PDB entry 7NGC | electron microscopy, 7.50 A resolution (low resolution: residue-level contacts below are approximate; hydrogen-bond / salt-bridge calls are withheld) | chains E and F of the 7 polymer chains in the assembly

Chain E (and F):
Name: Lon protease homolog, mitochondrial
Organism: Homo sapiens
Notes: EC 3.4.21.53; chain F of this document is another copy of the same molecule, construct and numbering; everything in this record applies to it too
UniProtKB: P36776 (LONM_HUMAN); residue numbers follow UniProt; this construct covers 123-948
Sequence (853 residues; numbered 107 to 959; the number before each row is that of its first residue):
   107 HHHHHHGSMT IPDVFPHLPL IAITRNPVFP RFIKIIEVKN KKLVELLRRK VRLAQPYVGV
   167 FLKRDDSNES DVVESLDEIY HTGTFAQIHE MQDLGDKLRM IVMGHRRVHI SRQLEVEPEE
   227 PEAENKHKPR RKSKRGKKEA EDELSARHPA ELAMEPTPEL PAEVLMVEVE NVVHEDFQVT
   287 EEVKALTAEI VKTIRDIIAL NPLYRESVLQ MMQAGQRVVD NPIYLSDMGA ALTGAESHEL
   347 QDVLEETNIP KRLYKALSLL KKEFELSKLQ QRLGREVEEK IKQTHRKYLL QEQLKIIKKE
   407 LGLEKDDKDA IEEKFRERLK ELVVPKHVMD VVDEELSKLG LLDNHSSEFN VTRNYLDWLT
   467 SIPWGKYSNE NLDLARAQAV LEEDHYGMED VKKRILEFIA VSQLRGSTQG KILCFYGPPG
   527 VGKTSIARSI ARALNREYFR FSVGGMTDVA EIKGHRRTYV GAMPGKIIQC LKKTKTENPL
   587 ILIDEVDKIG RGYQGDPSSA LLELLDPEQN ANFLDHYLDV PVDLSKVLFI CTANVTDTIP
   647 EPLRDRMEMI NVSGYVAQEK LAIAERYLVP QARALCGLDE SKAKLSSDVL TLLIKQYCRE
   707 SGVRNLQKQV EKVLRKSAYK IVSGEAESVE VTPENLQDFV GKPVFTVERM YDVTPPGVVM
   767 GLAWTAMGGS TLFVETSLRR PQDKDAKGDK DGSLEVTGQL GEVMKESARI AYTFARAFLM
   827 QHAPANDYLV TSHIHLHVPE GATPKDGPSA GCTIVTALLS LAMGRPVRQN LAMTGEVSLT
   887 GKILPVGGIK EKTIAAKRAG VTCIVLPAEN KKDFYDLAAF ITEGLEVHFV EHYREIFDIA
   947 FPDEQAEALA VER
Disordered / not traced: 107-122, 222-271, 949-959
Sequence notes: expression tag (107-122, 949-959)
Curated features (UniProtKB/Swiss-Prot):
  - active site: Ser855, Lys898
  - binding site (ATP): Gly523 to Thr530
  - natural variant: Glu476 (E476A: In CODASS), Ser631 (S631Y: In CODASS), Ala670 (A670V: In CODASS), Arg672 (R672C: In CODASS), Pro676 (P676S: In CODASS), Arg679 (R679H: In CODASS), Arg721 (R721G: In CODASS), Ala724 (A724V: In CODASS), Pro749 (P749S: In CODASS), Gly767 (G767E: In CODASS), Ile927 (deletion: In CODASS)
  - mutagenesis: Lys529 (K529R: Abolishes ATPase activity, and presumably ATP-driven protein unfolding, but does not block access to the proteolytic active site or prevent a substrate from binding to it), Trp770 (W770A: Has low basal, but normal stimulated ATPase activity, and retains peptidase activity; W770P: Has normal basal, but low stimulated ATPase activity, and abolishes peptidase activity), Ser855 (S855A: Lacks both ATPase and protease activity, but retains DNA binding activity), Thr880 (T880V: Enhances the basal, but not the stimulated ATPase activity), Gly893 (G893A: Has low basal, but normal stimulated ATPase activity, and retains peptidase activity; G893P: Has normal basal, but low stimulated ATPase activity, and abolishes peptidase activity), Gly894 (G894A/S: Enhances the basal, but not the stimulated ATPase activity, and retains peptidase activity; G894P: Enhances the basal, but not the stimulated ATPase activity, and abolishes peptidase activity)
Bound ions: Mg2+: Thr530 (together with ATP-gamma-S)
Small-molecule neighbours: ATP-gamma-S (AGS; phosphothiophosphoric acid-adenylate ester): Asp490, His491, Tyr492, Met494, Pro524, Pro525, Gly526, Val527, Gly528, Lys529, Thr530, Ser531, Asn640, Tyr661, Ile669, Tyr673, Leu674, Gln677, Val709, Arg710, Gln713
Reported in the primary citation:
  - mutagenesis - K529R, E591Q, T803V, E812A, S855A: abolished catalytic activity (proteolytic activity)
  - mutagenesis - S855A: unchanged catalytic activity (ATPase activity)
  - catalytic residues: Thr803, His841, His843, Ser855
  - catalytic residues: Glu801, Arg815, Lys898 (proposed by the authors, not directly observed)
  - mutagenesis - T803V: decreased catalytic activity on ATPase
  - mutagenesis - H841F, H843F: abolished catalytic activity on proteolytically
  - mutagenesis - E801A: decreased catalytic activity (protease activity)
  - mutagenesis - E801A, E812A: decreased catalytic activity (ATPase activity)
  - mutagenesis - K529R, E591Q: abolished catalytic activity on ATPase

How chain E and chain F interact:
Pairs across the interface (57):
  Lys393(E) - Leu409(F)
  Gln399(E) - Ile402(F)
  Gln399(E) - Glu406(F)
  Leu400(E) - Glu406(F)
  Leu400(E) - Leu407(F)
  Lys401(E) - Leu447(F)
  Ile403(E) - Gln399(F)
  Ile403(E) - Ile403(F)
  Lys404(E) - Ile403(F)
  Leu407(E) - Leu396(F)
  Leu407(E) - Gln399(F)
  Leu407(E) - Leu400(F)
  Asn450(E) - Glu440(F)
  Val566(E) - Arg562(F)
  Val566(E) - Tyr565(F)
  Gly567(E) - Arg562(F)
  Tyr599(E) - Arg597(F)
  Tyr599(E) - Gly598(F)
  Tyr599(E) - Asp602(F)
  Leu681(E) - Arg511(F)
  Cys682(E) - Val507(F)
  Cys682(E) - Leu510(F)
  Cys682(E) - Arg511(F)
  Gly683(E) - Leu510(F)
  Leu684(E) - Leu510(F)
  Arg721(E) - Arg500(F)
  Arg721(E) - Glu503(F)
  Lys722(E) - Glu503(F)
  Tyr725(E) - Leu502(F)
  Tyr725(E) - Glu503(F)
  Val728(E) - Ala506(F)
  Ser729(E) - Leu480(F)
  Gln743(E) - Lys918(F)
  Gln743(E) - Asp922(F)
  Lys748(E) - Ile895(F)
  Lys748(E) - Asp919(F)
  Lys748(E) - Asp922(F)
  Thr752(E) - Glu915(F)
  Val753(E) - Glu915(F)
  Glu781(E) - Ser884(F)
  Glu781(E) - Leu885(F)
  Ser783(E) - Ala823(F)
  Arg785(E) - Arg815(F)
  Arg785(E) - Tyr818(F)
  Arg785(E) - Thr819(F)
  Arg785(E) - Arg822(F)
  Arg785(E) - Met826(F)
  Arg786(E) - Asp797(F)
  Arg786(E) - Arg822(F)
  Arg786(E) - Met826(F)
  Pro787(E) - Met826(F)
  Glu801(E) - Arg815(F)
  Thr803(E) - Ile816(F)
  His841(E) - Ile816(F)
  His841(E) - Thr819(F)
  His843(E) - Ile816(F)
  His843(E) - Leu885(F)
Also at the interface, not in a pair above, chain E (39 interface residues in all): His451, Ala724, Pro749, Met756, Tyr757, Leu784
Also at the interface, not in a pair above, chain F (48 interface residues in all): Lys444, Lys499, Tyr599, His622, Asp795, Thr886, Lys888, Leu890, Lys896, Leu923

Summary:
Chain E and chain F form an interface of 39 and 48 residues respectively. Chain E binds ATP-gamma-S. The paper
reports catalytic residues Thr803(E), His841(E) and His843(E) among others; K529R, E591Q and T803V of chain E,
among others, abolish catalytic activity (proteolytic activity); 8 substitutions were tested in all.
Both chains are Lon protease homolog, mitochondrial (Homo sapiens). Entry 7NGC (P2a-state of wild type human
mitochondrial LONP1 protease with bound substrate protein and in presence of ...) was determined by electron
microscopy (same publication as 7NFY, 7NG4, 7NG5 and 7NGF).
